8K60 - chains F and H of the 11 polymer chains in the assembly; structure by electron microscopy, 3.40 A resolution.

# Chain F
Protein: RNA polymerase principal sigma factor HrdB
From: Streptomyces coelicolor (strain ATCC BAA-471 / A3(2) / M145)
UniProt: P18183 (SIGA_STRCO); residue numbers follow UniProt; this construct covers 1-511
Chain sequence (511 residues; row label = number of the first residue in the row):
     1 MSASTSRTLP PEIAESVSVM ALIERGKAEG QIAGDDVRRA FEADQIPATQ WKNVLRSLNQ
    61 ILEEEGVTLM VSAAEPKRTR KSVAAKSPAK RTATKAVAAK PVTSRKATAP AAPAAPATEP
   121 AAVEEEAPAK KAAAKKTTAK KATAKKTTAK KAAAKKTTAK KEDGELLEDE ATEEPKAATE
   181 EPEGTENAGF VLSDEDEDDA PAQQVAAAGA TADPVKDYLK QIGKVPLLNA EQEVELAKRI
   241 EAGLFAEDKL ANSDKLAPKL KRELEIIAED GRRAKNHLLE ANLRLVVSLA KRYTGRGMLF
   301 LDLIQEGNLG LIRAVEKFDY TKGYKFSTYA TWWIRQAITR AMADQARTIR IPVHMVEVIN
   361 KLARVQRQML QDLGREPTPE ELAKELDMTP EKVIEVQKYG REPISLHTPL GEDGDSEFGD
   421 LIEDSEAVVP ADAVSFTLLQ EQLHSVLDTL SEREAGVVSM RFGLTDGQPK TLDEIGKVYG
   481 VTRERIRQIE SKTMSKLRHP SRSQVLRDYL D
Unresolved in the structure: 1-195, 511
Swiss-Prot annotation at these positions:
  - DNA-binding region: Leu-472 to Ser-491 (H-T-H motif)
  - motif: Asp-302 to Gln-305 (Interaction with polymerase core subunit RpoC)

# Chain H
Molecule: Template strand DNA for AfsS promoter
Sequence (59 nucleotides; row label = number of the first residue in the row):
     1 TGCATCCGTG AGTCGAGGGT AATAACCAGG GGGAGATAAA CGAACGCTGA ACGCTCCGG
Unresolved in the structure: 58-59

# How chain F and chain H interact
Pairs across the interface - 18 pairs, chain F then chain H:
  Arg-292(F) with DT23(H), sugar contact
  Tyr-293(F) with DT23(H), phosphate contact; DA24(H), hydrogen bond to the phosphate
  Arg-296(F) with DA22(H), hydrogen bond to the phosphate; DT23(H), hydrogen bond to the phosphate
  Trp-332(F) with DA24(H), base contact
  Arg-335(F) with DA24(H), phosphate contact
  Arg-367(F) with DT23(H), base contact
  Glu-402(F) with DT20(H), base contact
  Pro-403(F) with DT20(H), base contact
  Ile-404(F) with DT20(H), base contact
  Ser-405(F) with DT20(H), base contact
  Leu-410(F) with DG19(H), phosphate contact
  Glu-412(F) with DA16(H), base contact; DG17(H), base contact
  Asp-413(F) with DA16(H), base contact; DG17(H), hydrogen bond to the base
  Leu-421(F) with DG18(H), base contact
Interface residues without a listed pair, chain F (20 interface residues in all): Gln-336, Arg-347, Lys-361, Arg-364, Phe-418, Arg-483
Interface residues without a listed pair, chain H (12 interface residues in all): DA21, DA25, DC26, DA44

# Summary
20 residues of chain F and 12 residues of chain H are in contact; the contacts include 4 hydrogen bonds. Polar
pairs include Asp-413(F)/DG17(H), Tyr-293(F)/DA24(H) and Arg-296(F)/DA22(H).
Chain F is RNA polymerase principal sigma factor HrdB (Streptomyces coelicolor (strain ATCC BAA-471 / A3(2) /
M145)) and chain H is Template strand DNA for AfsS promoter; the structure, Cryo-EM structure of Streptomyces
coelicolor transcription initiation complex with the global transcription factor AfsR, was determined by
electron microscopy.
